PDB entry 1N33 | X-ray diffraction, 3.35 A resolution | chains A and P of the 23 polymer chains in the assembly

== Chain A ==
Molecule: 16S ribosomal RNA
From: Thermus thermophilus
Sequence (1522 nucleotides; numbered 0 to 1544 plus 19 insertion-coded residues; 42 numbers in that range are skipped by the numbering (no residue carries them; nothing is unmodelled there); the number before each row is that of its first residue; a row labelled like 190A-190L holds insertion residues (190A, then the next letters in order); numbering starts at 0):
     0 UUUGUUGGAGAGUUUGAUCCUGGCUCAGGGUGAACGCUGGCGGCGUGCCU
    50 AAGACAUGCAAGUCGUGCGGG
    73 CCGCGGGGUUUU
    88 ACUCCG
    95 UGGUC
   101 AGCGGCGGACGGGUGAGUAACGCGUGGGU
  129A G
   130 ACCUACCCGGAAGAGGGGGACAACCCGGGGAAACUCGGGCUAAUCCCCCA
   180 UGUGGACCCGC
190A-190L CCCUUGGGGUGU
   191 GUCCAAAGGGCUUU
   216 GCCCGCUUCCGGAUGGGCCCGCGUCCCAUCAGCUAGUUGGUGGGGUAAUG
   266 GCCCACCAAGGCGACGACGGGUAGCCGGUCUGAGAGGAUGGCCGGCCACA
   316 GGGGCACUGAGACACGGGCCCCACUCCUACGGGAGGCAGCAGUUAGGAAU
   366 CUUCCGCAAUGGGCGCAAGCCUGACGGAGCGACGCCGCUUGGAGGAAGAA
   416 GCCCUUCGGGGUGUAAACUCCUGAA
   442 CCCGGGACGAAACCCCCGACGA
   474 GGGGACUGACGGUACCGGG
   494 GUAAUAGCGCCGGCCAACUCCGUGCCAGCAGCCGCGGUAAUACGGAGGGC
   544 GCGAGCGUUACCCGGAUUCACUGGGCGUAAAGGGCGUGUAGGCGGCCUGG
   594 GGCGUCCCAUGUGAAAGACCACGGCUCAACCGUGGGGGAGCGUGGGAUAC
   644 GCUCAGGCUAGACGGUGGGAGAGGGUGGUGGAAUUCCCGGAGUAGCGGUG
   694 AAAUGCGCAGAUACCGGGAGGAACGCCGAUGGCGAAGGCAGCCACCUGGU
   744 CCACCCGUGACGCUGAGGCGCGAAAGCGUGGGGAGCAAACCGGAUUAGAU
   794 ACCCGGGUAGUCCACGCCCUAAACGAUGCGCGCUAGGUCUCUGGGUCU
   848 CCUGGGGGCCGAAGCUAACGCGUUAAGCGCGCCGCCUGGGGAGUACGGCC
   898 GCAAGGCUGAAACUCAAAGGAAUUGACGGGGGCCCGCACAAGCGGUGGAG
   948 CAUGUGGUUUAAUUCGAAGCAACGCGAAGAACCUUACCAGGCCUUGACAU
   998 GCUAGG
 1003A G
  1004 AACCCGGGUGAAAGCCUGGGGUGCCCC
1030A-1030D GCGA
  1031 GGGGAGCCCUAGCACAGGUGCUGCAUGGCCGUCGUCAGCUCGUGCCGUGA
  1081 GGUGUUGGGUUAAGUCCCGCAACGAGCGCAACCCCCGCCGUUAGUUGCCA
  1131 GCGGUUCGGCCGGGCACUCUAACGGGACUGCCCGCGAAA
  1171 GCGGGAGGAAGGAGGGGACGACGUCUGGUCAGCAUGGCCCUUACGGCCUG
  1221 GGCGACACACGUGCUACAAUGCCCACUACAAAGCGAUGCCACCCGGCAAC
  1271 GGGGAGCUAAUCGCAAAAAGGUGGGCCCAGUUCGGAUUGGGGUCUGCAAC
  1321 CCGACCCCAUGAAGCCGGAAUCGCUAGUAAUCGCGGAUCAG
 1361A C
  1362 CAUGCCGCGGUGAAUACGUUCCCGGGCCUUGUACACACCGCCCGUCACGC
  1412 CAUGGGAGCGGGCUCUACCCGAAGUCGCCGGG
  1446 AGCCUACGGG
  1459 CAGGCGCCGAGGGUAGGGCCCGUGACUGGGGCGAAGUCGUAACAAGGUAG
  1509 CUGUACCGGAAGGUGCGGCUGGAUCACCUCCUUUCU
Unresolved in the structure: 0-4, 1535-1538
Metal / ion sites: Mg2+ site 1 near G21 (its only coordinating residue here); Mg2+ site 2 near G46 (its only coordinating residue here); Mg2+ site 3 near C48 (its only coordinating residue here); Mg2+ site 4 near A53 (its only coordinating residue here); Mg2+ site 5: C58, A59, U387; Mg2+ site 6: U62, G105; Mg2+ site 7: G69, G70, U98; Mg2+ site 8: G107, G324, A325, G326; Mg2+ site 9: A109, G331; Mg2+ site 10: A116, G117, G289; Mg2+ site 11: C121, G124, U125, G126, G236; Mg2+ site 12: C174, C175; 57 more Mg2+ sites not listed
Small-molecule neighbours: paromomycin (PAR): G1405, U1406, C1407, A1408, C1409, G1489, C1490, G1491, A1492, A1493, G1494, U1495, C1496
From the paper describing this entry:
  - conformationally variable residues (side-chain flip): G530

== Chain P ==
Molecule: 30S ribosomal protein S16
From: Thermus thermophilus
Reference sequence: P80379 (RS16_THETH); numbering as in UniProt (aligned over 1-88)
Amino-acid sequence (88 residues; row label = number of the first residue in the row):
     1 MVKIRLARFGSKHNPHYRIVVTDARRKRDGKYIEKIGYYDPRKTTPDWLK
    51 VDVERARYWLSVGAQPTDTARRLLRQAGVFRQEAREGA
Unresolved in the structure: 84-88

== How chain A and chain P interact ==
Pairs across the interface (86; chain A residue first):
  C43(A) - Lys12(P)  salt bridge to the phosphate
  C43(A) - His13(P)  phosphate contact
  G44(A) - Ser11(P)  phosphate contact
  G44(A) - Lys12(P)  hydrogen bond to the phosphate
  C110(A) - Arg25(P)  hydrogen bond to the sugar
  G111(A) - Arg25(P)  sugar contact
  G112(A) - Lys27(P)  salt bridge to the phosphate
  A134(A) - Met1(P)  base contact
  A134(A) - Arg25(P)  base contact
  C135(A) - Met1(P)  hydrogen bond to the base
  C136(A) - Met1(P)  sugar contact
  C136(A) - Gly63(P)  sugar contact
  C136(A) - Gln65(P)  hydrogen bond to the sugar
  C137(A) - Ser61(P)  sugar contact
  C137(A) - Gly63(P)  hydrogen bond to the sugar
  G227(A) - Val62(P)  base contact
  A228(A) - Val2(P)  sugar contact
  A228(A) - Trp59(P)  sugar contact
  A228(A) - Val62(P)  sugar contact
  U229(A) - Asp23(P)  hydrogen bond to the sugar
  U229(A) - Trp59(P)  phosphate contact
  G230(A) - Arg25(P)  hydrogen bond to the sugar
  G309(A) - Gly30(P)  phosphate contact
  G309(A) - Lys31(P)  phosphate contact
  G310(A) - Arg26(P)  salt bridge to the phosphate
  G310(A) - Lys27(P)  salt bridge to the phosphate
  G310(A) - Gly30(P)  phosphate contact
  G310(A) - Lys31(P)  hydrogen bond to the phosphate
  C311(A) - Arg26(P)  salt bridge to the phosphate
  A374(A) - Tyr17(P)  sugar contact
  U375(A) - Leu6(P)  hydrogen bond to the sugar
  U375(A) - Tyr17(P)  sugar contact
  U375(A) - Arg28(P)  hydrogen bond to the base
  U375(A) - Thr69(P)  hydrogen bond to the phosphate
  G376(A) - Arg5(P)  hydrogen bond to the phosphate
  G376(A) - Leu6(P)  hydrogen bond to the phosphate
  G376(A) - Thr67(P)  hydrogen bond to the phosphate
  G377(A) - Lys3(P)  salt bridge to the phosphate
  G377(A) - Arg5(P)  salt bridge to the phosphate
  G377(A) - Ala24(P)  sugar contact
  G377(A) - Thr67(P)  phosphate contact
  A389(A) - Arg28(P)  base contact
  C390(A) - Arg28(P)  hydrogen bond to the sugar
  G391(A) - Arg8(P)  hydrogen bond to the phosphate
  G391(A) - Arg28(P)  salt bridge to the phosphate
  G392(A) - Arg8(P)  salt bridge to the phosphate
  G392(A) - Lys12(P)  phosphate contact
  G392(A) - His13(P)  hydrogen bond to the phosphate
  A393(A) - Lys12(P)  salt bridge to the phosphate
  A393(A) - His13(P)  salt bridge to the phosphate
  C449(A) - Arg42(P)  base contact
  G450(A) - Pro41(P)  sugar contact
  G450(A) - Arg42(P)  sugar contact
  G450(A) - Lys43(P)  salt bridge to the phosphate
  A452(A) - Lys43(P)  salt bridge to the phosphate
  A452(A) - Arg72(P)  salt bridge to the phosphate
  A453(A) - Asp68(P)  sugar contact
  A453(A) - Arg72(P)  sugar contact
  G462(A) - Gln82(P)  hydrogen bond to the base
  A463(A) - Arg75(P)  salt bridge to the phosphate
  A463(A) - Phe80(P)  sugar contact
  A463(A) - Arg81(P)  hydrogen bond to the phosphate
  A463(A) - Gln82(P)  hydrogen bond to the sugar
  A463(A) - Glu83(P)  hydrogen bond to the sugar
  G474(A) - Arg75(P)  salt bridge to the phosphate
  G474(A) - Arg81(P)  hydrogen bond to the phosphate
  G474(A) - Glu83(P)  sugar contact
  C483(A) - His13(P)  sugar contact
  A608(A) - Arg18(P)  hydrogen bond to the sugar
  A608(A) - Tyr32(P)  sugar contact
  A609(A) - Arg18(P)  salt bridge to the phosphate
  G616(A) - Thr45(P)  sugar contact
  G617(A) - Thr44(P)  sugar contact
  G617(A) - Thr45(P)  sugar contact
  C623(A) - Ser11(P)  sugar contact
  C624(A) - Phe9(P)  phosphate contact
  C624(A) - Gly10(P)  sugar contact
  C624(A) - Ser11(P)  hydrogen bond to the sugar
  C624(A) - His16(P)  sugar contact
  G625(A) - Phe9(P)  phosphate contact
  G625(A) - His16(P)  sugar contact
  U626(A) - Arg18(P)  salt bridge to the phosphate
  U626(A) - Lys35(P)  salt bridge to the phosphate
  U626(A) - Tyr38(P)  phosphate contact
  G627(A) - Lys35(P)  salt bridge to the phosphate
  G627(A) - Lys50(P)  salt bridge to the phosphate
Also at the interface, not in a pair above, chain A (46 interface residues in all): G378, A451, C454, A607
Also at the interface, not in a pair above, chain P (51 interface residues in all): Asn14, Asp29, Ile33, Tyr39, Tyr58, Ala64

== Summary ==
The interface between chain A and chain P involves 46 residues on one side and 51 on the other; the contacts
include 24 hydrogen bonds and 21 salt bridges. Polar contacts include C135(A)-Met1(P), U375(A)-Arg28(P) and
G462(A)-Gln82(P). Chain A binds paromomycin. The paper reports conformational variability at G530(A).
Chain A is 16S ribosomal RNA and chain P is 30S ribosomal protein S16, both from Thermus thermophilus; the
structure, Structure of the Thermus thermophilus 30S ribosomal subunit bound to codon and near-cognate
transfer rna anticodon ..., was determined by X-ray diffraction (same publication as 1N32, 1N34 and 1N36).
